Entry 2A68 (X-ray diffraction, 2.50 A resolution); this record covers chains B and C of the 6 polymer chains in the assembly.

# Chain B
Molecule: DNA-directed RNA polymerase alpha chain
From: Thermus thermophilus
Notes: EC 2.7.7.6
Reference sequence: Q9Z9H6 (RPOA_THETH); residue numbers follow UniProt; this construct covers 1-315
Sequence (315 residues; row label = number of the first residue in the row):
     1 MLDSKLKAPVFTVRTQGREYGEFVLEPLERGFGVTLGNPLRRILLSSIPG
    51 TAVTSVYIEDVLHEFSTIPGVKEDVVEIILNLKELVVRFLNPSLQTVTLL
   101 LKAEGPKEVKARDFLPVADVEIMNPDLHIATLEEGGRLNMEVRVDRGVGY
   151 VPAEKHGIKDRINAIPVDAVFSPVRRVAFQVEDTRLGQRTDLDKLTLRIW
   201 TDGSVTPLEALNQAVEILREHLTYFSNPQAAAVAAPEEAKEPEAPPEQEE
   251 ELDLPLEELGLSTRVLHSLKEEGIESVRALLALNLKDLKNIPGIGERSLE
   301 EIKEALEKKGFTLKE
Unresolved in the structure: 230-315
Metal / ion sites: Mg2+ site 1 near Gly17 (its only coordinating residue here); Mg2+ site 2: Asn38 (shared with Glu981(C) of chain C); Mg2+ site 3 near Arg88 (its only coordinating residue here); Mg2+ site 4 near Pro106 (its only coordinating residue here); Mg2+ site 5 near Arg161 (its only coordinating residue here); Mg2+ site 6 near Asn212 (its only coordinating residue here); Mg2+ site 7: Glu216, Arg219

# Chain C
Molecule: DNA-directed RNA polymerase beta chain
From: Thermus thermophilus
Notes: EC 2.7.7.6
Reference sequence: Q8RQE9 (RPOB_THET8); residues 1-1119 here = UniProt positions 1-1119
Sequence (1119 residues; numbered 1 to 1119; the number before each row is that of its first residue):
     1 MEIKRFGRIREVIPLPPLTEIQVESYRRALQADVPPEKRENVGIQAAFRE
    51 TFPIEEEDKGKGGLVLDFLEYRLGEPPFPQDECREKDLTYQAPLYARLQL
   101 IHKDTGLIKEDEVFLGHIPLMTEDGSFIINGADRVIVSQIHRSPGVYFTP
   151 DPARPGRYIASIIPLPKRGPWIDLEVEPNGVVSMKVNKRKFPLVLLLRVL
   201 GYDQETLARELGAYGELVQGLMDESVFAMRPEEALIRLFTLLRPGDPPKR
   251 DKAVAYVYGLIADPRRYDLGEAGRYKAEEKLGIRLSGRTLARFEDGEFKD
   301 EVFLPTLRYLFALTAGVPGHEVDDIDHLGNRRIRTVGELMTDQFRVGLAR
   351 LARGVRERMLMGSEDSLTPAKLVNSRPLEAAIREFFSRSQLSQFKDETNP
   401 LSSLRHKRRISALGPGGLTRERAGFDVRDVHRTHYGRICPVETPEGANIG
   451 LITSLAAYARVDELGFIRTPYRRVVGGVVTDEVVYMTATEEDRYTIAQAN
   501 TPLEGNRIAAERVVARRKGEPVIVSPEEVEFMDVSPKQVFSVNTNLIPFL
   551 EHDDANRALMGSNMQTQAVPLIRAQAPVVMTGLEERVVRDSLAALYAEED
   601 GEVAKVDGNRIVVRYEDGRLVEYPLRRFYRSNQGTALDQRPRVVVGQRVR
   651 KGDLLADGPASENGFLALGQNVLVAIMPFDGYNFEDAIVISEELLKRDFY
   701 TSIHIERYEIEARDTKLGPERITRDIPHLSEAALRDLDEEGVVRIGAEVK
   751 PGDILVGRTSFKGESEPTPEERLLRSIFGEKARDVKDTSLRVPPGEGGIV
   801 VRTVRLRRGDPGVELKPGVREVVRVYVAQKRKLQVGDKLANRHGNKGVVA
   851 KILPVEDMPHLPDGTPVDVILNPLGVPSRMNLGQILETHLGLAGYFLGQR
   901 YISPIFDGAKEPEIKELLAQAFEVYFGKRKGEGFGVDKREVEVLRRAEKL
   951 GLVTPGKTPEEQLKELFLQGKVVLYDGRTGEPIEGPIVVGQMFIMKLYHM
  1001 VEDKMHARSTGPYSLITQQPLGGKAQFGGQRFGEMEVWALEAYGAAHTLQ
  1051 EMLTLKSDDIEGRNAAYEAIIKGEDVPEPSVPESFRVLVKELQALALDVQ
  1101 TLDEKDNPVDIFEGLASKR
Metal / ion sites: Mg2+ site 1 near Arg5 (its only coordinating residue here); Mg2+ site 2: Arg5, Gly7; Mg2+ site 3: Glu11, Ile13; Mg2+ site 4 near Gln31 (its only coordinating residue here); Mg2+ site 5 near Met121 (its only coordinating residue here); Mg2+ site 6: Arg154, Arg157; Mg2+ site 7 near Leu165 (its only coordinating residue here); Mg2+ site 8 near Arg168 (its only coordinating residue here); Mg2+ site 9 near Asp223 (its only coordinating residue here); Mg2+ site 10 near Pro318 (its only coordinating residue here); Mg2+ site 11: Arg405, Asn563; Mg2+ site 12 near Arg422 (its only coordinating residue here); 21 more Mg2+ sites not listed
Small-molecule neighbours: rifabutin (RBT): Arg134, Ser389, Gln390, Leu391, Ser392, Gln393, Phe394, Lys395, Asp396, Arg405, His406, Arg409, Ser411, Leu413, Pro444, Ile452, Gln633

# Interface between chain B and chain C
Residue-residue contacts - 8 pairs, chain B then chain C:
  Arg30(B) - Glu692(C)  salt bridge
  Arg30(B) - Pro854(C)
  Arg30(B) - Glu856(C)
  Gly31(B) - Glu856(C)
  Val34(B) - Arg978(C)
  Asn38(B) - Arg978(C)
  Asn38(B) - Thr979(C)  hydrogen bond
  Arg42(B) - Glu981(C)  salt bridge
Also at the interface, not in a pair above, chain C (7 interface residues in all): Ile852

# Summary
5 residues of chain B face 7 of chain C across their interface, with 1 hydrogen bond and 2 salt bridges. Among
the polar pairs are Arg30(B)-Glu692(C), Arg42(B)-Glu981(C) and Asn38(B)-Thr979(C). Ligands of chain C:
rifabutin. The Mg2+ site is built by Asn38(B) and Glu981(C).
Here chain B is DNA-directed RNA polymerase alpha chain and chain C is DNA-directed RNA polymerase beta chain,
both from Thermus thermophilus. Entry 2A68 (Crystal structure of the T. thermophilus RNA polymerase holoenzyme
in complex with antibiotic rifabutin) was determined by X-ray diffraction (same publication as 2A69 and 2A6E).
